PDB entry 6E2G | electron microscopy, 3.60 A resolution | chains C and D of the 5 polymer chains in the assembly

== Chain C (and D) ==
Name: Transient receptor potential cation channel subfamily V member 6
From: Rattus norvegicus
Notes: chain D of this document is another copy of the same molecule, construct and numbering; everything in this record applies to it too
Reference sequence: Q9R186 (TRPV6_RAT); residues 1-727 here correspond to UniProt positions 41-767 (UniProt number = residue number + 40)
Amino-acid sequence (727 residues; numbered 1 to 727; the number before each row is that of its first residue):
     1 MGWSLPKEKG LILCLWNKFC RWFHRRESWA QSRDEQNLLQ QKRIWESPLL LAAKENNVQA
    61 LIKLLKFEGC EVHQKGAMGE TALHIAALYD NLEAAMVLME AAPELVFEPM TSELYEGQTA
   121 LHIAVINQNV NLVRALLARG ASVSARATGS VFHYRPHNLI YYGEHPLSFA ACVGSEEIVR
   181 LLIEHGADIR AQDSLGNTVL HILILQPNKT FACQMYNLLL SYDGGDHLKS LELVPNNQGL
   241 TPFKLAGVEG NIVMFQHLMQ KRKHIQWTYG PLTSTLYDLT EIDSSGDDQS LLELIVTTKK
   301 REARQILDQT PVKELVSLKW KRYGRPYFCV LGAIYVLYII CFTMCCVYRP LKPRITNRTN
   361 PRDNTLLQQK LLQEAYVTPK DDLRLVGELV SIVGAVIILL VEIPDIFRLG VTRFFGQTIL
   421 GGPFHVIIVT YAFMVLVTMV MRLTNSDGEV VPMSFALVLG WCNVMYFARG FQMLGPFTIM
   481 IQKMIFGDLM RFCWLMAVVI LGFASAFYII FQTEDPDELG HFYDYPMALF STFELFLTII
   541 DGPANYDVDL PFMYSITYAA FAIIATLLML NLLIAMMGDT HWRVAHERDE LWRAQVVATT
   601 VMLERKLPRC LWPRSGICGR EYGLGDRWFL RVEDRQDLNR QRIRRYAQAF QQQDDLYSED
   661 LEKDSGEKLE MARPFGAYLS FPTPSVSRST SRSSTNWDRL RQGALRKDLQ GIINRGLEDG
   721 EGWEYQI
Unresolved in the structure: 1-26, 655-690, 707-727 (chain D: 1-26, 640-727)
Swiss-Prot annotation at these positions:
  - region: Glu93 to Pro103 (Interaction with calmodulin), Val597 to Val601 (Interaction with S100A10), Ala649 to Glu667 (Interaction with calmodulin)
  - motif: Ile540 to Ala544 (Selectivity filter)
  - binding site (Ca(2+)): Asp541
  - modified residue (Phosphotyrosine): Tyr161, Tyr162
  - glycosylation: Asn357 (N-linked (GlcNAc...) asparagine)
Bound ions: Ca2+: Asp541 (shared with 1 residue of chain A; 1 residue of chain B; Asp541(D) of chain D)

== How chain C and chain D interact ==
Contacting residue pairs (115; chain C residue first):
  Gln266(C) - Gln41(D)
  Gln266(C) - Tyr89(D)  hydrogen bond (backbone-side chain)
  Trp267(C) - Gln41(D)
  Trp267(C) - Leu88(D)  hydrophobic
  Trp267(C) - Tyr89(D)
  Thr268(C) - Leu88(D)
  Tyr269(C) - Gln118(D)  hydrogen bond
  Tyr269(C) - Ile126(D)
  Tyr269(C) - Phe152(D)
  Gly270(C) - Ile126(D)
  Gly270(C) - Asn127(D)
  Pro271(C) - Tyr162(D)
  Leu272(C) - Leu159(D)  hydrophobic
  Leu272(C) - Ile160(D)  hydrophobic
  Leu276(C) - Leu38(D)  hydrophobic
  Arg322(C) - Glu27(D)
  Thr343(C) - Ser505(D)
  Cys346(C) - Ile509(D)
  Val347(C) - Gln512(D)  hydrogen bond (backbone-side chain)
  Arg349(C) - Ile509(D)  hydrogen bond (side chain-backbone)
  Arg349(C) - Gln512(D)  hydrogen bond
  Leu351(C) - Gln512(D)
  Arg362(C) - Tyr546(D)
  Arg362(C) - Asp547(D)  hydrogen bond (side chain-backbone)
  Asp363(C) - Asp547(D)
  Asp363(C) - Val548(D)
  Asp363(C) - Asp549(D)  hydrogen bond (backbone-backbone)
  Thr365(C) - Glu514(D)  hydrogen bond
  Thr365(C) - Asp515(D)  hydrogen bond (backbone-backbone)
  Thr365(C) - Glu518(D)
  Thr365(C) - Val548(D)
  Leu366(C) - Thr513(D)
  Leu366(C) - Glu514(D)
  Leu367(C) - Thr513(D)
  Leu367(C) - Glu514(D)
  Leu367(C) - Asp515(D)
  Gln368(C) - Thr513(D)  hydrogen bond (backbone-side chain)
  Val450(C) - Ile510(D)  hydrophobic
  Val451(C) - Met553(D)  hydrophobic
  Ser454(C) - Ile510(D)
  Leu457(C) - Ser505(D)
  Leu457(C) - Ala506(D)
  Leu457(C) - Ile509(D)  hydrophobic
  Val458(C) - Phe503(D)  hydrophobic
  Val458(C) - Ala506(D)  hydrophobic
  Trp461(C) - Val498(D)
  Trp461(C) - Leu501(D)  hydrogen bond (side chain-backbone)
  Trp461(C) - Gly502(D)
  Val464(C) - Val498(D)  hydrophobic
  Met465(C) - Leu495(D)  hydrophobic
  Met473(C) - Met490(D)
  Met473(C) - Arg491(D)
  Leu474(C) - Arg491(D)
  Leu474(C) - Trp494(D)  hydrophobic
  Leu474(C) - Leu495(D)  hydrophobic
  Pro476(C) - Arg491(D)
  Phe477(C) - Arg491(D)
  Phe477(C) - Phe492(D)  hydrophobic
  Phe477(C) - Leu495(D)  hydrophobic
  Phe477(C) - Leu572(D)  hydrophobic
  Phe477(C) - Met576(D)  hydrophobic
  Ile481(C) - Leu568(D)  hydrophobic
  Ile481(C) - Leu572(D)  hydrophobic
  Met484(C) - Leu572(D)  hydrophobic
  Ile485(C) - Leu568(D)  hydrophobic
  Leu489(C) - Ile563(D)  hydrophobic
  Leu489(C) - Leu567(D)  hydrophobic
  Phe492(C) - Leu567(D)  hydrophobic
  Gly520(C) - Tyr546(D)
  His521(C) - Tyr546(D)
  Met527(C) - Tyr546(D)  hydrophobic
  Phe530(C) - Ser555(D)
  Phe530(C) - Ala559(D)  hydrophobic
  Phe533(C) - Ala559(D)  hydrophobic
  Phe533(C) - Ile563(D)  hydrophobic
  Glu534(C) - Tyr558(D)
  Leu537(C) - Ala562(D)  hydrophobic
  Leu537(C) - Thr566(D)
  Leu537(C) - Leu567(D)  hydrophobic
  Thr538(C) - Thr538(D)
  Ile539(C) - Thr538(D)
  Ile539(C) - Asp541(D)
  Ile539(C) - Tyr558(D)
  Ile540(C) - Tyr546(D)
  Asp541(C) - Asp541(D)
  Leu570(C) - Leu567(D)  hydrophobic
  Leu573(C) - Leu567(D)
  Ile574(C) - Asn571(D)
  Ile574(C) - Ile574(D)  hydrophobic
  Met577(C) - Asn571(D)
  Met577(C) - Ala575(D)  hydrophobic
  Gly578(C) - Ala575(D)
  His581(C) - Ala575(D)  hydrogen bond (side chain-backbone)
  His581(C) - Met576(D)
  His581(C) - Asp579(D)  salt bridge
  Trp582(C) - Asp579(D)
  Ala585(C) - Asp579(D)
  Ala585(C) - Arg583(D)
  Arg588(C) - Asp579(D)  salt bridge
  Ile617(C) - Gln31(D)
  Ile617(C) - Leu38(D)  hydrophobic
  Glu621(C) - Lys42(D)
  Tyr622(C) - Glu35(D)  hydrogen bond (side chain-backbone)
  Tyr622(C) - Leu38(D)
  Tyr622(C) - Leu39(D)
  Arg631(C) - Arg33(D)  hydrogen bond (side chain-backbone)
  Arg631(C) - Asp34(D)  salt bridge
  Arg631(C) - Asn37(D)
  Glu633(C) - Arg33(D)  salt bridge
  Arg635(C) - Leu159(D)
  Arg635(C) - Ile160(D)
  Arg635(C) - Pro207(D)
  Arg635(C) - Asn208(D)
  Asp637(C) - Asn208(D)  hydrogen bond
  Arg640(C) - Phe211(D)
Other interface residues (no listed pair), chain C (73 interface residues in all): Gln369, Met453, Phe455, Cys462, Thr478, Ser531, His586, Gly623
Other interface residues (no listed pair), chain D (71 interface residues in all): Tyr115, Ile123, Gly487, Val499, Tyr508, Tyr525, Gly542, Met569, Trp582

== Summary ==
The interface between chain C and chain D involves 73 residues on one side and 71 on the other; the contacts
include 15 hydrogen bonds and 4 salt bridges. Polar contacts include His581(C)-Asp579(D), Arg588(C)-Asp579(D)
and Arg631(C)-Asp34(D). UniProt lists Ca2+-binding residue Asp541(C) on chain C.
Chain C and chain D are both Transient receptor potential cation channel subfamily V member 6 (Rattus
norvegicus); the structure, Cryo-EM structure of rat TRPV6 in complex with Calmodulin, was determined by
electron microscopy, deposited together with 6E2F.
